7U9F - chains A and H of the 4 polymer chains in the assembly; structure by X-ray diffraction, 2.70 A resolution.

# Chain A
Name: Integrin alpha-IIb
Organism: Homo sapiens
Reference sequence: P08514 (ITA2B_HUMAN); residues 1-454 here correspond to UniProt positions 32-485 (UniProt number = residue number + 31)
Amino-acid sequence (454 residues; each row starts with the number of its first residue):
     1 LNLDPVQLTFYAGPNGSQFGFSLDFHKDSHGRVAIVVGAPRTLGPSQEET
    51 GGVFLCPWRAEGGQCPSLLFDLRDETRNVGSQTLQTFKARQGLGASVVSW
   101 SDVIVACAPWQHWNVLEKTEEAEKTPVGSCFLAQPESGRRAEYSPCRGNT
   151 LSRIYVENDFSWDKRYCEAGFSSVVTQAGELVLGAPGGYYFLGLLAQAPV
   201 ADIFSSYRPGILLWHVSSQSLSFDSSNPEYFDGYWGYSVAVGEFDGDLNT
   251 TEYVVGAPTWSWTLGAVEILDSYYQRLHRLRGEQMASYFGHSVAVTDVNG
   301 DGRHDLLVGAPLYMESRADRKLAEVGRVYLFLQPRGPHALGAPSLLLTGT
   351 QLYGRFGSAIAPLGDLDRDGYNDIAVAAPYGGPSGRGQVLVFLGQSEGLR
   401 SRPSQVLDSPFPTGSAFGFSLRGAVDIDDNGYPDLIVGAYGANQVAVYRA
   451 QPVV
Disulfides: Cys-56/Cys-65, Cys-107/Cys-130, Cys-146/Cys-167
Bound ions: Ca2+ site 1: Glu-243, Asp-245, Asp-247, Thr-250, Glu-252; Ca2+ site 2: Asp-297, Asn-299, Asp-301, Arg-303, Asp-305; Ca2+ site 3: Asp-365, Asp-367, Asp-369, Tyr-371, Asp-373; Ca2+ site 4: Asp-426, Asp-428, Asn-430, Tyr-432, Asp-434
Ligand contacts: I7R ((4-{[(5S)-3-{4-[(E)-imino(4-methylpiperazin-1-yl)methyl]phenyl}-4,5-dihydro-1,2-oxazol-5-yl]methyl}piperazin-1-yl)acetic acid): Asp-159, Phe-160, Ser-161, Tyr-189, Tyr-190, Leu-192, Asp-224, Ser-225, Ser-226, Phe-231
Swiss-Prot annotation at these positions:
  - binding site (Ca(2+)): Glu-243, Asp-245, Asp-247, Thr-250, Glu-252, Asp-297, Asn-299, Asp-301, Arg-303, Asp-305, Asp-365, Asp-367, Asp-369, Tyr-371, Asp-373, Asp-426, Asp-428, Asn-430, Tyr-432, Asp-434
  - glycosylation (N-linked (GlcNAc...) asparagine): Asn-15, Asn-249

# Chain H
Name: Fab heavy chain
Organism: Mus musculus
Notes: antibody fragment or engineered binder
Amino-acid sequence (216 residues; row label = number of the first residue in the row; note: 3 numbers in that range are skipped by the numbering (no residue carries them; nothing is unmodelled there)):
     1 EVQLQQSGAELVKPGASVKLSCTASGFNIKDTYVHWVKQRPEQGLEWIGR
    51 IDPANGYTKYDPKFQGKATITADTSSNTAYLQLSSLTSEDTAVYYCVRPL
   101 YDYYAMDYWGQGTSVTVSSAKTTAPSVYPLAPVC
   138 TGSSVTLGCLVKGYFPEPVTLTWNSGSLSSGVHTFPAVLQSDLYTLSSSV
   188 TVTSSTWPSQSITCNVAHPASSTKVDKKIEPR
Disulfides: Cys-22/Cys-96, Cys-146/Cys-201

# Interface between chain A and chain H
Pairs across the interface (23):
  Arg-77(A) / Asp-102(H)  salt bridge
  Arg-77(A) / Tyr-104(H)
  Val-79(A) / Tyr-104(H)  hydrophobic
  Gly-80(A) / Tyr-104(H)
  Gln-82(A) / Tyr-104(H)  hydrogen bond
  Leu-84(A) / Tyr-104(H)
  Glu-117(A) / Lys-59(H)  salt bridge
  Asn-149(A) / Tyr-33(H)  hydrogen bond
  Asn-149(A) / Tyr-104(H)
  Ile-154(A) / Tyr-57(H)
  Asn-158(A) / Tyr-57(H)
  Ser-205(A) / Tyr-101(H)
  Ser-206(A) / Tyr-101(H)
  Ile-211(A) / Asp-102(H)
  Leu-213(A) / Asp-102(H)
  Leu-213(A) / Tyr-103(H)  hydrogen bond (backbone-backbone)
  Leu-213(A) / Tyr-104(H)
  Trp-214(A) / Tyr-101(H)
  Trp-214(A) / Tyr-103(H)
  His-215(A) / Asp-31(H)
  His-215(A) / Thr-32(H)
  His-215(A) / Tyr-101(H)  hydrogen bond (backbone-backbone)
  His-215(A) / Tyr-103(H)
Interface residues without a listed pair, chain A (16 interface residues in all): Glu-157
Interface residues without a listed pair, chain H (11 interface residues in all): Pro-99, Leu-100

# Summary
16 residues of chain A face 11 of chain H across their interface, with 4 hydrogen bonds and 2 salt bridges.
Polar contacts include Arg-77(A)/Asp-102(H), Glu-117(A)/Lys-59(H) and Gln-82(A)/Tyr-104(H). Ligands of chain
A: compound I7R. UniProt lists 20 Ca2+-binding residues on chain A.
Here chain A is Integrin alpha-IIb (Homo sapiens) and chain H is Fab heavy chain (Mus musculus). Entry 7U9F
(Integrin alpha IIB beta3 complex with BMS compound 4 in Mn2+) was determined by X-ray diffraction (same
publication as 7L8P, 7TCT, 7TD8, 7THO, 7TMZ, 7TPD and 15 further entries).
